PDB entry 2BE5 | X-ray diffraction, 2.40 A resolution | chains B and D of the 6 polymer chains in the assembly

[Chain B]
Name: DNA-directed RNA polymerase alpha chain
From: Thermus thermophilus
Notes: EC 2.7.7.6
Reference sequence: Q9Z9H6 (RPOA_THETH); numbering as in UniProt (aligned over 1-315)
Amino-acid sequence (315 residues; row label = number of the first residue in the row):
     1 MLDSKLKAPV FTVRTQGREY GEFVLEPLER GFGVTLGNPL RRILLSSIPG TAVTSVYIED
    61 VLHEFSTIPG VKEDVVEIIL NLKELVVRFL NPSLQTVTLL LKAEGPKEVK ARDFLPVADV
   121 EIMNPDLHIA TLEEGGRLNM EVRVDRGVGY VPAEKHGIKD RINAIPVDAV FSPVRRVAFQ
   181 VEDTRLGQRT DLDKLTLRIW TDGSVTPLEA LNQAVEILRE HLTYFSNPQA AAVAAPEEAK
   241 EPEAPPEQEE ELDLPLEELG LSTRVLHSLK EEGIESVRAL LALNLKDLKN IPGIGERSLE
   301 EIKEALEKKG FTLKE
Unresolved in the structure: 230-315

[Chain D]
Name: DNA-directed RNA polymerase beta' chain
From: Thermus thermophilus
Notes: EC 2.7.7.6
Reference sequence: Q8RQE8 (RPOC_THET8); residues 1-1524 here = UniProt positions 1-1524
Amino-acid sequence (1524 residues; each row starts with the number of its first residue):
     1 MKKEVRKVRI ALASPEKIRS WSYGEVEKPE TINYRTLKPE RDGLFDERIF GPIKDYECAC
    61 GKYKRQRFEG KVCERCGVEV TKSIVRRYRM GHIELATPAA HIWFVKDVPS KIGTLLDLSA
   121 TELEQVLYFS KYIVLDPKGA ILNGVPVEKR QLLTDEEYRE LRYGKQETYP LPPGVDALVK
   181 DGEEVVKGQE LAPGVVSRLD GVALYRFPRR VRVEYVKKER AGLRLPLAAW VEKEAYKPGE
   241 ILAELPEPYL FRAEEEGVVE LKELEEGAFL VLRREDEPVA TYFLPVGMTP LVVHGEIVEK
   301 GQPLAEAKGL LRMPRQVRAA QVEAEEEGET VYLTLFLEWT EPKDYRVQPH MNVVVPEGAR
   361 VEAGDKIVAA IDPEEEVIAE AEGVVHLHEP ASILVVKARV YPFEDDVEVS TGDRVAPGDV
   421 LADGGKVKSD VYGRVEVDLV RNVVRVVESY DIDARMGAEA IQQLLKELDL EALEKELLEE
   481 MKHPSRARRA KARKRLEVVR AFLDSGNRPE WMILEAVPVL PPDLRPMVQV DGGRFATSDL
   541 NDLYRRLINR NNRLKKLLAQ GAPEIIIRNE KRMLQEAVDA LLDNGRRGAP VTNPGSDRPL
   601 RSLTDILSGK QGRFRQNLLG KRVDYSGRSV IVVGPQLKLH QCGLPKRMAL ELFKPFLLKK
   661 MEEKGIAPNV KAARRMLERQ RDIKDEVWDA LEEVIHGKVV LLNRAPTLHR LGIQAFQPVL
   721 VEGQSIQLHP LVCEAFNADF DGDQMAVHVP LSSFAQAEAR IQMLSAHNLL SPASGEPLAK
   781 PSRDIILGLY YITQVRKEKK GAGLEFATPE EALAAHERGE VALNAPIKVA GRETSVGRLK
   841 YVFANPDEAL LAVAHGIVDL QDVVTVRYMG KRLETSPGRI LFARIVAEAV EDEKVAWELI
   901 QLDVPQEKNS LKDLVYQAFL RLGMEKTARL LDALKYYGFT FSTTSGITIG IDDAVIPEEK
   961 KQYLEEADRK LLQIEQAYEM GFLTDRERYD QILQLWTETT EKVTQAVFKN FEENYPFNPL
  1021 YVMAQSGARG NPQQIRQLCG LRGLMQKPSG ETFEVPVRSS FREGLTVLEY FISSHGARKG
  1081 GADTALRTAD SGYLTRKLVD VTHEIVVREA DCGTTNYISV PLFQPDEVTR SLRLRKRADI
  1141 EAGLYGRVLA REVEVLGVRL EEGRYLSMDD VHLLIKAAEA GEIQEVPVRS PLTCQTRYGV
  1201 CQKCYGYDLS MARPVSIGEA VGIVAAQSIG EPGTQLTMRT FHTGGVAGAA DITQGLPRVI
  1261 ELFEARRPKA KAVISEIDGV VRIEETEEKL SVFVESEGFS KEYKLPKEAR LLVKDGDYVE
  1321 AGQPLTRGAI DPHQLLEAKG PEAVERYLVE EIQKVYRAQG VKLHDKHIEI VVRQMMKYVE
  1381 VTDPGDSRLL EGQVLEKWDV EALNERLIAE GKTPVAWKPL LMGVTKSALS TKSWLSAASF
  1441 QNTTHVLTEA AIAGKKDELI GLKENVILGR LIPAGTGSDF VRFTQVVDQK TLKAIEEARK
  1501 EAVEAKERPA ARRGVKREQP GKQA
Unresolved in the structure: 1, 252-363, 1506-1524

[Chain B / chain D interface]
Contacting residue pairs - 22 pairs, chain B then chain D:
  F65(B) - F806(D)  hydrophobic
  F65(B) - L813(D)  hydrophobic
  E77(B) - R872(D)
  L80(B) - V842(D)  hydrophobic
  L80(B) - A844(D)  hydrophobic
  L80(B) - R867(D)
  N81(B) - R867(D)
  K83(B) - A844(D)
  K83(B) - E848(D)
  E84(B) - N845(D)  hydrogen bond
  G149(B) - H855(D)
  Y150(B) - E848(D)  hydrogen bond
  Y150(B) - L851(D)  hydrophobic
  Y150(B) - A852(D)
  Y150(B) - H855(D)  hydrogen bond (backbone-side chain)
  P152(B) - I857(D)  hydrophobic
  E154(B) - V821(D)
  E154(B) - K840(D)  salt bridge
  V170(B) - E848(D)
  R176(B) - R884(D)
  R176(B) - E888(D)  salt bridge
  R185(B) - D689(D)  salt bridge
Other interface residues (no listed pair), chain B (17 interface residues in all): V76, D168, R175, T190
Other interface residues (no listed pair), chain D (19 interface residues in all): E722, F843

[Overview]
Chain B and chain D form an interface of 17 and 19 residues respectively, with 3 hydrogen bonds and 3 salt
bridges. Polar contacts include E154(B)-K840(D), R176(B)-E888(D) and R185(B)-D689(D).
Here chain B is DNA-directed RNA polymerase alpha chain and chain D is DNA-directed RNA polymerase beta'
chain, both from Thermus thermophilus. Entry 2BE5 (Crystal structure of the T. Thermophilus RNA polymerase
holoenzyme in complex with inhibitor tagetitoxin) was determined by X-ray diffraction.
